7WQ3 - chains A and S of the 6 polymer chains in the assembly; structure by electron microscopy, 2.70 A resolution.

== Chain A ==
Name: Guanine nucleotide-binding protein G(i) subunit alpha-1
Source organism: Homo sapiens
Reference sequence: P63096 (GNAI1_HUMAN); residue numbers follow UniProt; this construct covers 1-354
Chain sequence (354 residues; row label = number of the first residue in the row):
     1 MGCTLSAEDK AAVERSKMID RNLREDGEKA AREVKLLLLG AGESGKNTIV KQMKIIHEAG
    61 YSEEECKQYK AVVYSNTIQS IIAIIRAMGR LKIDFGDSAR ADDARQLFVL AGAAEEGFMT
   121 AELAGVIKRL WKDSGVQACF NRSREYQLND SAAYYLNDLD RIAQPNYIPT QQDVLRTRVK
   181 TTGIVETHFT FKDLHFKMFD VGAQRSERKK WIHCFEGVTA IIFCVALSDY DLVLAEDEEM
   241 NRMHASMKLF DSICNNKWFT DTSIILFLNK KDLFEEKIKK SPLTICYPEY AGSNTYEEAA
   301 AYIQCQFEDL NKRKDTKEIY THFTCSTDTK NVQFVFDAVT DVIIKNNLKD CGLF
Disordered / not traced: 1-2, 55-181
Sequence notes: engineered mutation Asn47 (Ser in P63096), Ala203 (Gly in P63096), Ala245 (Glu in P63096), Ser326 (Ala in P63096)
UniProt features mapped onto this chain:
  - region: Lys35 to Lys46, Thr48 (G1 motif), Asp173 to Thr181 (G2 motif), Phe196 to Gly202, Gln204, Arg205 (G3 motif), Ile265 to Asp272 (G4 motif), Thr324, Cys325, Thr327 to Thr329 (G5 motif)
  - binding site (GTP): Glu43 to Lys46, Thr48, Ser151, Leu175 to Thr181, Asp200 to Gly202, Gln204, Asn269 to Asp272
  - binding site (Mg(2+)): Thr181
  - modified residue: Arg178 (ADP-ribosylarginine), Gln204 (Deamidated glutamine), Cys351 (ADP-ribosylcysteine)
  - lipidation: Gly2 (N-myristoyl glycine), Cys3 (S-palmitoyl cysteine)
  - natural variant: Gly40 (G40C: In NEDHISB; G40R: In NEDHISB), Gly45 (G45D: In NEDHISB), Thr48 (T48I: In NEDHISB; T48K: In NEDHISB), Gln52 (Q52P: In NEDHISB), Ser75 (deletion: In NEDHISB; uncertain significance), Gln172 (deletion: In NEDHISB), Asp173 (D173V: In NEDHISB), Glu186 to Phe189 (deletion: In NEDHISB; uncertain significance), Cys224 (C224Y: In NEDHISB), Lys270 (K270N: In NEDHISB; K270R: In NEDHISB), Asp272 (D272G: In NEDHISB), Val332 (V332E: In NEDHISB; uncertain significance)
  - mutagenesis: Gly42 (G42R: Abolishes switch to an activated conformation and dissociation from beta and gamma subunits upon GTP binding. Abolishes interaction with RGS family members), Glu116 (E116L: Enhances interaction (inactive GDP-bound) with RGS14), Gln147 (Q147L: Enhances interaction (inactive GDP-bound) with RGS14)

== Chain S ==
Name: ScFv16
Source organism: Mus musculus
Notes: antibody fragment or engineered binder
Chain sequence (247 residues; numbered 2 to 247 plus 14 insertion-coded residues; 13 numbers in that range are skipped by the numbering (no residue carries them; nothing is unmodelled there); the number before each row is that of its first residue; a row labelled like 121A-121N holds insertion residues (121A, then the next letters in order)):
     2 VQLVESGGGL VQPGGSRKLS CSASGFAFSS FGMHWVRQAP EKGLEWVAYI SSGSGTIYYA
    62 DTVKGRFTIS RDDPKNTLFL QMTSLRSEDT AMYYCVRSIY YYGSSPFDFW GQGTTLTVSA
121A-121N GGGGSGGGGSGGGG
   135 SADIVMTQAT SSVPVTPGES VSISCRSSKS LLHSNGNTYL YWFLQRPGQS PQLLIYRMSN
   195 LASGVPDRFS GSGSGTAFTL TISRLEAEDV GVYYCMQHLE YPLTFGAGTK LEL
Disordered / not traced: 121A-121N

== How chain A and chain S interact ==
Residue-residue contacts - 20 pairs, chain A then chain S:
  Thr4(A) - His167(S)
  Ser6(A) - Tyr173(S)  hydrogen bond
  Ala7(A) - His232(S)
  Ala7(A) - Tyr235(S)  hydrophobic
  Glu8(A) - Tyr101(S)
  Glu8(A) - Tyr173(S)
  Glu8(A) - Tyr175(S)  hydrogen bond
  Glu8(A) - Arg191(S)  salt bridge
  Glu8(A) - His232(S)  salt bridge
  Asp9(A) - Asn169(S)  hydrogen bond
  Asp9(A) - Tyr173(S)
  Ala11(A) - Tyr101(S)  hydrophobic
  Ala12(A) - Tyr101(S)
  Glu14(A) - Ser52(S)  hydrogen bond
  Glu14(A) - Ser53(S)
  Glu14(A) - Gly56(S)
  Glu14(A) - Thr57(S)  hydrogen bond
  Arg15(A) - Ile100(S)
  Arg15(A) - Tyr101(S)
  Met18(A) - Ser53(S)
Also at the interface, not in a pair above, chain A (11 interface residues in all): Leu5
Also at the interface, not in a pair above, chain S (19 interface residues in all): Ser31, Tyr50, Gly54, Tyr102, Pro107, Leu233

== Summary ==
Chain A and chain S form an interface of 11 and 19 residues respectively, with 5 hydrogen bonds and 2 salt
bridges. Polar contacts include Glu8(A)-Arg191(S), Glu8(A)-His232(S) and Ser6(A)-Tyr173(S). UniProt lists 21
GTP-binding residues, Mg2+-binding residue Thr181(A) and 3 mutagenesis sites on chain A.
Chain A is Guanine nucleotide-binding protein G(i) subunit alpha-1 (Homo sapiens) and chain S is ScFv16 (Mus
musculus); the structure, Galanin-bound galanin receptor 1 in complex with Gi, was determined by electron
microscopy together with 7WQ4 from the same study.
